Entry 8PN9 (electron microscopy, 3.61 A resolution); this record covers chains D and G of the 8 polymer chains in the assembly.

Chain D:
Molecule: Dolichyl-diphosphooligosaccharide--protein glycosyltransferase subunit DAD1
From: Homo sapiens
UniProtKB: P61803 (DAD1_HUMAN); residue numbers follow UniProt; this construct covers 1-113
Amino-acid sequence (113 residues; row label = number of the first residue in the row):
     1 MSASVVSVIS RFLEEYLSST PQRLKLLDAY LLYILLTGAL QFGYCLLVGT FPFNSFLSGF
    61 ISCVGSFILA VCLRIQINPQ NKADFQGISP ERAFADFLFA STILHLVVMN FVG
Disordered / not traced: 1-3
Swiss-Prot annotation at these positions:
  - modified residue: Ser2 (N-acetylserine)
Ligand contacts: beta-D-mannopyranose / alpha-D-glucopyranose / alpha-D-mannopyranose / N-acetylglucosamine / 2-acetamido-2-deoxy-alpha-D-glucopyranose / octaprenyl pyrophosphate: Phe51, Pro52, Phe53, Asn54, Gly113

Chain G:
Molecule: Dolichyl-diphosphooligosaccharide--protein glycosyltransferase 48 kDa subunit
From: Homo sapiens
UniProtKB: P39656 (OST48_HUMAN); residue numbers follow UniProt; this construct covers 1-452
Amino-acid sequence (452 residues; row label = number of the first residue in the row):
     1 MGYFRCAGAG SFGRRRKMEP STAARAWALF WLLLPLLGAV CASGPRTLVL LDNLNVRETH
    61 SLFFRSLKDR GFELTFKTAD DPSLSLIKYG EFLYDNLIIF SPSVEDFGGN INVETISAFI
   121 DGGGSVLVAA SSDIGDPLRE LGSECGIEFD EEKTAVIDHH NYDISDLGQH TLIVADTENL
   181 LKAPTIVGKS SLNPILFRGV GMVADPDNPL VLDILTGSST SYSFFPDKPI TQYPHAVGKN
   241 TLLIAGLQAR NNARVIFSGS LDFFSDSFFN SAVQKAAPGS QRYSQTGNYE LAVALSRWVF
   301 KEEGVLRVGP VSHHRVGETA PPNAYTVTDL VEYSIVIQQL SNGKWVPFDG DDIQLEFVRI
   361 DPFVRTFLKK KGGKYSVQFK LPDVYGVFQF KVDYNRLGYT HLYSSTQVSV RPLQHTQYER
   421 FIPSAYPYYA SAFSMMLGLF IFSIVFLHMK EK
Disordered / not traced: 1-41
Differences from the reference sequence: variant Gly8 (Arg in P39656)
Swiss-Prot annotation at these positions:
  - natural variant: Gly217 (G217D: In CDG1R)
Ligand contacts:
  - beta-D-mannopyranose / alpha-D-glucopyranose / alpha-D-mannopyranose / N-acetylglucosamine / 2-acetamido-2-deoxy-alpha-D-glucopyranose / octaprenyl pyrophosphate: Tyr385, Tyr418, Glu419, Ile422
  - KZB ((2S,3R,4R,5S,6S)-2-(hydroxymethyl)-6-[(1S,2R,3R,4R,5'S,6S,7R,8S,9R,12R,13R,15S,16S,18R)-5',7,9,13-tetramethyl-3,15-bis(oxidanyl)spiro[5-oxapentacyclo[10.8.0.02,9.04,8.013,18]icosane-6,2'-oxane]-16-yl]oxy-oxane-3,4,5-triol), molecule 1: Phe421, Tyr426, Ala430, Phe433
  - KZB, molecule 2: Phe433, Met436, Leu437

Chain D / chain G interface:
Pairs across the interface - 38 pairs, chain D then chain G:
  Gln22(D) - Glu451(G)
  Gln22(D) - Lys452(G)  hydrogen bond (side chain-backbone)
  Arg23(D) - Phe446(G)  hydrogen bond (side chain-backbone)
  Arg23(D) - Met449(G)
  Arg23(D) - Glu451(G)
  Leu26(D) - Phe442(G)  hydrophobic
  Leu26(D) - Val445(G)  hydrophobic
  Leu26(D) - Met449(G)  hydrophobic
  Leu27(D) - Phe442(G)  hydrophobic
  Tyr30(D) - Leu439(G)
  Tyr33(D) - Ser434(G)  hydrogen bond
  Tyr33(D) - Met435(G)
  Ile34(D) - Met435(G)  hydrophobic
  Thr37(D) - Ser431(G)
  Gln41(D) - Ser431(G)  hydrogen bond
  Tyr44(D) - Ser424(G)  hydrogen bond (side chain-backbone)
  Tyr44(D) - Pro427(G)  hydrophobic
  Tyr44(D) - Tyr428(G)
  Phe51(D) - Ile422(G)  hydrophobic
  Pro52(D) - Ala425(G)  hydrophobic
  Ser55(D) - Tyr428(G)
  Ser55(D) - Tyr429(G)
  Phe56(D) - Tyr428(G)  hydrophobic
  Gly59(D) - Ser431(G)
  Ser62(D) - Met435(G)
  Cys63(D) - Ser431(G)
  Cys63(D) - Met435(G)  hydrogen bond
  Ser66(D) - Met435(G)
  Ile77(D) - Phe446(G)  hydrophobic
  Phe94(D) - Ser443(G)
  Phe94(D) - Phe446(G)  hydrophobic
  Phe97(D) - Leu439(G)  hydrophobic
  Phe97(D) - Phe442(G)  hydrophobic
  Ser101(D) - Leu439(G)
  His105(D) - Met436(G)
  Met109(D) - Phe433(G)  hydrophobic
  Val112(D) - Tyr429(G)  hydrophobic
  Gly113(D) - Arg420(G)  hydrogen bond (backbone-side chain)
Other interface residues (no listed pair), chain D (31 interface residues in all): Cys45, Gly49, Leu73, Leu98, Val108
Other interface residues (no listed pair), chain G (24 interface residues in all): Phe421, Ala432, Gly438, Leu447

In short:
31 residues of chain D and 24 residues of chain G are in contact, with 7 hydrogen bonds. Polar contacts
include Gln22(D)-Lys452(G), Arg23(D)-Phe446(G) and Tyr33(D)-Ser434(G). Beta-D-mannopyranose /
alpha-D-glucopyranose / alpha-D-mannopyranose / N-acetylglucosamine /
2-acetamido-2-deoxy-alpha-D-glucopyranose / octaprenyl pyrophosphate is bound between chain D and chain G.
Here chain D is Dolichyl-diphosphooligosaccharide--protein glycosyltransferase subunit DAD1 and chain G is
Dolichyl-diphosphooligosaccharide--protein glycosyltransferase 48 kDa subunit, both from Homo sapiens. Entry
8PN9 (Structure of human oligosaccharyltransferase OST-A complex bound to NGI-1) was determined by electron
microscopy.
